Entry 7KJ3 (electron microscopy, 3.70 A resolution); this record covers chains A and C of the 5 polymer chains in the assembly.

[Chain A (and C)]
Molecule: Spike glycoprotein
Source organism: Severe acute respiratory syndrome coronavirus 2
Notes: chain C of this document is another copy of the same molecule, construct and numbering; everything in this record applies to it too
UniProt: P0DTC2 (SPIKE_SARS2); numbering as in UniProt (aligned over 14-1208)
Chain sequence (1234 residues; row label = number of the first residue in the row):
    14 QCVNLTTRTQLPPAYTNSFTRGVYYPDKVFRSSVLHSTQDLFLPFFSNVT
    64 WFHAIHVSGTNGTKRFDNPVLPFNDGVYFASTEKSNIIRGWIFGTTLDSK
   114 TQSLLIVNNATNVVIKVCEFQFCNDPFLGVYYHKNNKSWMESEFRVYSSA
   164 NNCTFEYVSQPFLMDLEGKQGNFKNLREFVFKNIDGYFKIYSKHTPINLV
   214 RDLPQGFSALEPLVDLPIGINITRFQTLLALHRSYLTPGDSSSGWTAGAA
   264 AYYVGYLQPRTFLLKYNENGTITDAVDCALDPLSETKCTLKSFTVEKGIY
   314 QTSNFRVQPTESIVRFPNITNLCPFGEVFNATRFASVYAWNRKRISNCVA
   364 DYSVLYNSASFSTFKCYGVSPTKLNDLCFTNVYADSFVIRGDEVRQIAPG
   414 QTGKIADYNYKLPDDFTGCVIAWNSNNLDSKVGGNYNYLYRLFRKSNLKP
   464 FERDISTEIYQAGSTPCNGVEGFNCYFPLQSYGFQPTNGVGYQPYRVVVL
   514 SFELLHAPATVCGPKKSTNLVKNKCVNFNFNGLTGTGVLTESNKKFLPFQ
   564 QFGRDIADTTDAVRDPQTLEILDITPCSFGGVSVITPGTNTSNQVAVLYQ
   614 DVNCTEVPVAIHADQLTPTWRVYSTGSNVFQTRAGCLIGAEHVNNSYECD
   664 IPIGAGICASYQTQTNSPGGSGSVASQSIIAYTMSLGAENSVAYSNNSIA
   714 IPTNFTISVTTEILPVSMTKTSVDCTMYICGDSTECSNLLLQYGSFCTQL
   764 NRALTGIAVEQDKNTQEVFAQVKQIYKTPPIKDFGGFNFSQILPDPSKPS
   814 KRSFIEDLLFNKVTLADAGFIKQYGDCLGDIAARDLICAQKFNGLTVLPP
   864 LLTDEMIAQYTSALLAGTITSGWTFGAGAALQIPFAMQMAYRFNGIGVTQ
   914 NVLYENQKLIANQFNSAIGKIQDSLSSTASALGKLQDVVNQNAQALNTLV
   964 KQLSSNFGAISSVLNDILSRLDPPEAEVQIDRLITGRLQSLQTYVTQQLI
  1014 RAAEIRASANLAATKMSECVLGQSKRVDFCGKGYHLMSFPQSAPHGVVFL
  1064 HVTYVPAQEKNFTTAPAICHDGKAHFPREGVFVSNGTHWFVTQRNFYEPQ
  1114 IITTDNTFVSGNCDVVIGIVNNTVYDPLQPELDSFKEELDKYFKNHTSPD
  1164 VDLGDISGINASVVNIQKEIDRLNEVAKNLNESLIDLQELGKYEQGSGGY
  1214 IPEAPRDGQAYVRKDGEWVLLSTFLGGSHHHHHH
Not modelled in the structure: 14-26, 67-80, 141-163, 173-185, 197-199, 212-214, 243-262, 516-521, 621-640, 677-688, 828-853, 1148-1247 (chain C: 14-26, 67-80, 144-164, 173-185, 243-263, 445-447, 455-461, 471-490, 621-640, 677-689, 828-855, 1148-1247)
Disulfides: C131-C166, C291-C301, C336-C361, C379-C432, C391-C525, C480-C488, C538-C590, C617-C649, C662-C671, C738-C760, C743-C749, C1032-C1043, C1082-C1126
Glycans and other covalent adducts: N-acetylglucosamine (NAG) linked to N61, N282, N343, N603, N1074, N1098
Sequence notes: conflict G682 (Arg in P0DTC2), G683 (Arg in P0DTC2), S684 (Ala in P0DTC2), G685 (Arg in P0DTC2); engineered mutation P986 (Lys in P0DTC2), P987 (Val in P0DTC2); expression tag (1209-1247)
Residues lining bound ligands:
  - N-acetylglucosamine (NAG; 2-acetamido-2-deoxy-beta-D-glucopyranose), molecule 1: T108, N234, T236
  - N-acetylglucosamine (NAG), molecule 2: N122, A123, T124, N125, V127, K129
  - N-acetylglucosamine (NAG), molecule 3: E132, N164, N165
  - N-acetylglucosamine (NAG), molecule 4: N331, Q580, T581, L582
  - N-acetylglucosamine (NAG), molecule 5: H655, V656, N657
  - N-acetylglucosamine (NAG), molecule 6: N717, L922, Q926, Q1071
Curated features (UniProtKB/Swiss-Prot):
  - region: N280 to C301 (Putative superantigen), R403 to D405 (Integrin-binding motif), N448 to F456 (Immunodominant HLA epitope recognized by the CD8+), S816 to Y837 (Fusion peptide 1), K835 to F855 (Fusion peptide 2), D1163 to E1202 (Heptad repeat 2)
  - site: R815, S816 (Cleavage)
  - glycosylation: N17 (N-linked (GlcNAc...) (complex) asparagine), N61 (N-linked (GlcNAc...) (hybrid) asparagine), N74 (N-linked (GlcNAc...) (complex) asparagine), N122 (N-linked (GlcNAc...) (hybrid) asparagine), N149 (N-linked (GlcNAc...) (complex) asparagine), N165 (N-linked (GlcNAc...) (complex) asparagine), N234 (N-linked (GlcNAc...) (high mannose) asparagine), N282 (N-linked (GlcNAc...) (complex) asparagine), T323 (O-linked (GalNAc) threonine), S325 (O-linked (HexNAc...) serine), N331 (N-linked (GlcNAc...) (complex) asparagine), N343 (N-linked (GlcNAc...) (complex) asparagine), N603 (N-linked (GlcNAc...) (hybrid) asparagine), N616 (N-linked (GlcNAc...) (complex) asparagine), N657 (N-linked (GlcNAc...) (complex) asparagine), T676 (O-linked (GlcNAc...) threonine), T678 (O-linked (GlcNAc...) threonine), N709 (N-linked (GlcNAc...) (high mannose) asparagine), N717 (N-linked (GlcNAc...) (hybrid) asparagine), N801 (N-linked (GlcNAc...) (hybrid) asparagine) and 6 more in UniProt
  - natural variant: L18 (L18F: In strain: Beta/B.1.351, Gamma/P.1 and 1 more), T19 (T19I: In strain: Omicron/BQ.1.1, Omicron/XBB.1.5 and 1 more; T19R: In strain: Delta/B.1.617.2, Omicron/BA.2 and 4 more), T20 (T20N: In strain: Gamma/P.1), L24 to A27 (sequence variant, change not given here; In strain: Omicron/BA.2, Omicron/BA.2.12.1 and 6 more), P26 (P26S: In strain: Gamma/P.1), Q52 (Q52H: In strain: Omicron/EG.5.1), A67 (A67V: In strain: Eta/B.1.525, Omicron/BA.1), H69 to V70 (deletion: In strain: Alpha/B.1.1.7, Eta/B.1.525 and 5 more), G75 (G75V: In strain: Lambda/C.37), T76 (T76I: In strain: Lambda/C.37), D80 (D80A: In strain: Beta/B.1.351), V83 (V83A: In strain: Omicron/XBB.1.5, Omicron/EG.5.1), 80 further natural variant entries in UniProt
  - mutagenesis: H69 to V70 (Increased incorporation of cleaved spike into virions), N121 (N121Q: Partial loss of biliverdin affinity), R190 (R190K: Partial loss of biliverdin affinity), N234 (N234Q: Increased resistance to neutralizing antibodies), N331 (N331Q: Reduced viral infectivity), N343 (N343Q: Reduced viral infectivity), L452 (L452R: Increased resistance to neutralizing antibodies. Decreases HLA binding to NF9 epitope. Increased binding affinity to human ACE2), Y453 (Y453F: Decreased HLA binding to NF9 epitope. Increased binding affinity to human ACE2), A475 (A475V: Increased resistance to neutralizing antibodies), V483 (V483A: Increased resistance to neutralizing antibodies), E484 (E484D: Increased replication in human TMEM106B overexpressing cells), F490 (F490L: Increased resistance to neutralizing antibodies and human covalescent sera neutralization), 9 further mutagenesis entries in UniProt

[How chain A and chain C interact]
Residue-residue contacts (167):
  Y38(A) - L560(C)  hydrophobic
  Y38(A) - F562(C)  hydrophobic
  K41(A) - P521(C)
  K41(A) - F562(C)
  K41(A) - Q563(C)
  K41(A) - Q564(C)  hydrogen bond (backbone-backbone)
  V42(A) - Q563(C)  hydrogen bond (backbone-side chain)
  V42(A) - F565(C)
  V42(A) - R567(C)
  F43(A) - K557(C)
  F43(A) - K558(C)
  F43(A) - F559(C)  hydrophobic
  F43(A) - Q563(C)
  F43(A) - F565(C)  hydrogen bond (backbone-backbone)
  F43(A) - G566(C)
  F43(A) - R567(C)  hydrogen bond (backbone-backbone)
  R44(A) - R567(C)
  Y200(A) - E516(C)  hydrogen bond
  E224(A) - F562(C)
  P225(A) - F562(C)
  P230(A) - R357(C)
  N282(A) - K558(C)
  D737(A) - N317(C)  hydrogen bond
  M740(A) - R319(C)  hydrogen bond
  M740(A) - F592(C)  hydrophobic
  D745(A) - R319(C)  salt bridge
  Q755(A) - S968(C)
  Q755(A) - N969(C)  hydrogen bond (backbone-backbone)
  Q755(A) - F970(C)  hydrogen bond (backbone-backbone)
  Q755(A) - G971(C)  hydrogen bond (side chain-backbone)
  Y756(A) - Q965(C)  hydrogen bond (backbone-side chain)
  Y756(A) - F970(C)
  Y756(A) - R995(C)
  G757(A) - Q965(C)
  G757(A) - S968(C)
  S758(A) - T961(C)
  S758(A) - Q965(C)  hydrogen bond (backbone-side chain)
  F759(A) - Q965(C)
  F759(A) - Q1002(C)
  F759(A) - S1003(C)
  F759(A) - T1006(C)
  Q762(A) - T961(C)
  Q762(A) - T1006(C)
  Q762(A) - Q1010(C)  hydrogen bond
  R765(A) - Q957(C)
  R765(A) - T961(C)
  Q787(A) - A701(C)
  Q787(A) - N703(C)  hydrogen bond
  I788(A) - L699(C)  hydrophobic
  I788(A) - A701(C)  hydrogen bond (backbone-backbone)
  I788(A) - E702(C)
  I788(A) - N703(C)  hydrogen bond (backbone-backbone)
  Y789(A) - N703(C)
  Y789(A) - V705(C)  hydrophobic
  K790(A) - E702(C)  salt bridge
  K790(A) - N703(C)  hydrogen bond (backbone-backbone)
  K790(A) - S704(C)
  K790(A) - V705(C)  hydrogen bond (backbone-backbone)
  D796(A) - Y707(C)  hydrogen bond (backbone-side chain)
  F797(A) - Y707(C)
  F855(A) - D568(C)
  F855(A) - T572(C)
  F855(A) - P589(C)  hydrophobic
  F855(A) - F592(C)
  G857(A) - F592(C)
  T859(A) - D614(C)
  V860(A) - D614(C)
  L861(A) - Q613(C)
  P863(A) - G667(C)
  P863(A) - A668(C)  hydrogen bond (backbone-backbone)
  L864(A) - P665(C)  hydrophobic
  L864(A) - I666(C)
  L864(A) - G667(C)
  L864(A) - A668(C)
  L864(A) - G669(C)  hydrogen bond (backbone-backbone)
  L864(A) - I670(C)
  L865(A) - M697(C)  hydrophobic
  T866(A) - A668(C)
  T866(A) - G669(C)
  M869(A) - G669(C)
  M869(A) - M697(C)  hydrophobic
  M869(A) - L699(C)
  Q872(A) - L699(C)
  Y873(A) - L699(C)  hydrogen bond (side chain-backbone)
  T883(A) - V705(C)
  T883(A) - Y707(C)
  W886(A) - Y1047(C)
  G889(A) - D1041(C)
  A890(A) - G1046(C)  hydrogen bond (backbone-backbone)
  A890(A) - Y1047(C)  hydrophobic
  A890(A) - V1068(C)
  G891(A) - V1068(C)
  A892(A) - E1072(C)
  L894(A) - A713(C)
  L894(A) - P715(C)
  L894(A) - E1072(C)
  Q895(A) - A706(C)
  Q895(A) - S711(C)  hydrogen bond
  Q895(A) - I712(C)
  Q895(A) - A713(C)  hydrogen bond (backbone-backbone)
  Q895(A) - N1074(C)  hydrogen bond
  I896(A) - Y707(C)
  I896(A) - S711(C)
  I896(A) - I712(C)  hydrophobic
  P897(A) - Y707(C)  hydrophobic
  P897(A) - S711(C)
  P897(A) - T1077(C)
  F898(A) - Y707(C)  hydrogen bond (backbone-side chain)
  M900(A) - T1077(C)
  M900(A) - A1078(C)
  M900(A) - V1094(C)  hydrophobic
  Y904(A) - V1094(C)
  Y904(A) - R1107(C)  hydrogen bond
  T912(A) - F1121(C)
  Q913(A) - P1090(C)
  Q913(A) - R1107(C)
  N914(A) - F1089(C)
  N914(A) - F1121(C)
  N914(A) - S1123(C)
  Y917(A) - P1079(C)
  Y917(A) - F1089(C)  hydrophobic
  Y917(A) - V1128(C)
  Y917(A) - V1129(C)  hydrophobic
  E918(A) - S1123(C)  hydrogen bond
  E918(A) - V1128(C)
  Q920(A) - I1130(C)
  V963(A) - A570(C)  hydrophobic
  K964(A) - I569(C)
  S967(A) - A570(C)
  S967(A) - D571(C)
  N978(A) - T547(C)
  L981(A) - K386(C)
  S982(A) - K386(C)
  R983(A) - G381(C)  hydrogen bond (side chain-backbone)
  R983(A) - V382(C)
  R983(A) - S383(C)  hydrogen bond (backbone-backbone)
  R983(A) - K386(C)
  R983(A) - L390(C)
  R983(A) - T430(C)
  R983(A) - L517(C)
  L984(A) - V382(C)
  L984(A) - S383(C)
  L984(A) - K386(C)
  D985(A) - S383(C)  hydrogen bond (backbone-side chain)
  D985(A) - T385(C)
  D985(A) - K386(C)
  E988(A) - V382(C)
  E988(A) - S383(C)  hydrogen bond
  Q1005(A) - Q1002(C)  hydrogen bond
  T1009(A) - T1009(C)
  L1012(A) - I1013(C)  hydrophobic
  I1013(A) - I1013(C)  hydrophobic
  R1019(A) - E1017(C)
  R1019(A) - A1020(C)
  T1027(A) - R1039(C)
  S1030(A) - V1040(C)
  E1031(A) - R1039(C)  salt bridge
  E1031(A) - V1040(C)
  L1034(A) - V1040(C)
  L1034(A) - D1041(C)
  G1035(A) - V1040(C)
  R1039(A) - R1039(C)
  L1141(A) - L1141(C)  hydrophobic
  E1144(A) - L1141(C)
  E1144(A) - Q1142(C)  hydrogen bond
  E1144(A) - L1145(C)
  L1145(A) - L1145(C)  hydrophobic
Interface residues without a listed pair, chain A (90 interface residues in all): A766, K786, P792, N856, P862, A893, K921, D994, Q1002
Interface residues without a listed pair, chain C (107 interface residues in all): N394, Y396, G545, T549, A647, C671, G700, S708, N709, N710, K964, G999, A1016, F1042, K1045, P1069

[Overview]
Chain A and chain C form an interface of 90 and 107 residues respectively, with 35 hydrogen bonds and 3 salt
bridges. Polar pairs include D745(A)-R319(C), K790(A)-E702(C) and E1031(A)-R1039(C). Bound to chain A: 6
copies of N-acetylglucosamine.
Chain A and chain C are both Spike glycoprotein (Severe acute respiratory syndrome coronavirus 2); the
structure, SARS-CoV-2 Spike Glycoprotein with two ACE2 Bound, was determined by electron microscopy (same
publication as 7KJ2, 7KJ4 and 7KJ5).
